2WZP - chains Q and R of the 15 polymer chains in the assembly; structure by X-ray diffraction, 2.60 A resolution.

# Chain Q
Molecule: Lactococcal phage P2 ORF15
Source organism: Lactococcus phage P2
Sequence (326 residues; each row starts with the number of its first residue; numbers below 1 keep their minus sign (Met-27 is residue -27)):
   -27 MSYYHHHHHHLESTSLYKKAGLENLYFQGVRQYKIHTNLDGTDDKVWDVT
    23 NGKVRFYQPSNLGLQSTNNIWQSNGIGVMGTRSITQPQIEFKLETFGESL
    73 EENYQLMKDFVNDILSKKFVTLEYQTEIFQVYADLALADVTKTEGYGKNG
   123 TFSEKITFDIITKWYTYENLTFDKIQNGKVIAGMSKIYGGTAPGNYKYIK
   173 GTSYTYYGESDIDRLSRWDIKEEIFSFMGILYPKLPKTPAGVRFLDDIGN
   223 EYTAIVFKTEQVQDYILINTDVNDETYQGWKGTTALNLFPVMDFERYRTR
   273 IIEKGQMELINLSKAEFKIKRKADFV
Not modelled in the structure: -27 to 0

# Chain R
Molecule: Lactococcal phage P2 ORF16
Source organism: Lactococcus phage P2
Sequence (375 residues; row label = number of the first residue in the row):
     1 MLEANVYDNFNPNYYNISDFSMPNGKKEKRGLPIPKARCQVINYELWETG
    51 YLYTSSATLTVSVEVGDIVQILFPEVVPIEEALGKKKKLNLDMVYLVTDV
   101 DESNKATLKNYFWAMIESLDVPNAITKTTNFAIIDYLIDPNKNNLMSYGY
   151 FFNSSIFAGKATINRKAETSSAHDVAKRIFSKVQFQPTTTIQHAPSETDP
   201 RNLLFINFASRNWNRKRITTRVDIKQSVTMDTETIVERSAYNFAVVFVKN
   251 KATDDYTDPPKMYIAKNNGDVIDYSTYHGDGTDLPDVRTAKTLFYDRDDH
   301 GNPPELSTIKVEISPSTIVTRLIFNQNELLPLYVNDLVDIWYEGKLYSGY
   351 IADRVKTEFNDRLIFVESGDKPNVI

# Interface between chain Q and chain R
Contacting residue pairs (32):
  Asn41(Q) with Phe359(R)
  Trp43(Q) with Ile224(R); Lys225(R); Ser227(R), hydrogen bond
  Val50(Q) with Lys225(R)
  Thr53(Q) with Phe359(R)
  Ser55(Q) with Phe359(R)
  Val244(Q) with Met1(R), hydrophobic; Gln40(R)
  Phe261(Q) with Pro35(R); Ala37(R), hydrophobic; Arg38(R)
  Pro262(Q) with Ile34(R), hydrophobic
  Phe266(Q) with Asn5(R), hydrogen bond (backbone-side chain); Pro35(R); Arg38(R), hydrogen bond (backbone-side chain); Leu72(R)
  Glu267(Q) with Asn90(R); His193(R), salt bridge
  Tyr269(Q) with Arg38(R), hydrogen bond (backbone-side chain); Leu72(R)
  Arg270(Q) with Glu3(R); Leu72(R); Phe73(R), hydrogen bond (side chain-backbone); Asn90(R); Leu91(R), hydrogen bond (side chain-backbone); Asp92(R), salt bridge
  Thr271(Q) with Glu3(R); Pro74(R)
  Arg272(Q) with Glu3(R), salt bridge; Gln40(R), hydrogen bond
  Ile273(Q) with Met1(R), hydrophobic
Other interface residues (no listed pair), chain Q (17 interface residues in all): Tyr224, Glu247
Other interface residues (no listed pair), chain R (22 interface residues in all): Lys36, Gln192, Glu358

# Overview
Chain Q and chain R form an interface of 17 and 22 residues respectively; the contacts include 7 hydrogen
bonds and 3 salt bridges. Among the polar pairs are Glu267(Q)-His193(R), Arg270(Q)-Asp92(R) and
Arg272(Q)-Glu3(R).
Here chain Q is Lactococcal phage P2 ORF15 and chain R is Lactococcal phage P2 ORF16, both from Lactococcus
phage P2. Entry 2WZP (Structures of Lactococcal Phage p2 Baseplate Shed Light on a Novel Mechanism of Host
Attachment and ...) was determined by X-ray diffraction, deposited together with 4V5I and 2X53.
